7C81 - chains B and C of the 6 polymer chains in the assembly; structure by electron microscopy, 3.10 A resolution.

Chain B:
Protein: VP2
Source organism: Echovirus E30
Amino-acid sequence (261 residues; numbered 1 to 261; the number before each row is that of its first residue):
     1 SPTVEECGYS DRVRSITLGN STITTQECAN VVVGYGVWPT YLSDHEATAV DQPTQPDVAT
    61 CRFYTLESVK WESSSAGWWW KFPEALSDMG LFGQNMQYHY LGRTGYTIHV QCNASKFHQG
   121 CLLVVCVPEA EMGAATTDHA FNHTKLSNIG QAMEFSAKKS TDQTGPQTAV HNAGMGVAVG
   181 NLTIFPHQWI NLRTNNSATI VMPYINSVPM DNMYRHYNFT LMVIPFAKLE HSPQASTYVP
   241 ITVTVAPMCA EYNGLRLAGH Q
Not modelled in the structure: 1-10

Chain C:
Protein: VP3
Source organism: Echovirus E30
Amino-acid sequence (238 residues; each row starts with the number of its first residue):
     1 GLPTMNTPGS TQFLTSDDFQ SPSAMPQFDV TPEIQIPGQV RNLMEIAEVD SVVPVNNTEG
    61 HVNSMEAYRI PVRPQTSSGE QVFGFQLQPG HDSVLKHTLL GEILNYYANW SGSMKLTFMY
   121 CGAAMATGKF LIAYSPPGAG VPGSRRDAML GTHVIWDVGL QSSCVLCVPW ISQTNYRYVT
   181 SDAYTDAGYI TCWYQTSIVT PPDIPTTSTI LCFVSACNDF SVRLLRDTPF ITQQALFQ

How chain B and chain C interact:
Contacting residue pairs - 56 pairs, chain B then chain C:
  Arg12(B) - Leu160(C)
  Tyr35(B) - Gly38(C)
  Val37(B) - Pro37(C)  hydrophobic
  Glu46(B) - Ile34(C)
  Glu46(B) - Gln35(C)  hydrogen bond (side chain-backbone)
  Lys116(B) - Ala123(C)
  Lys116(B) - Ala124(C)  hydrogen bond (backbone-backbone)
  Lys116(B) - Met125(C)
  Phe117(B) - Pro202(C)
  Phe117(B) - Asp203(C)
  Phe117(B) - Ile204(C)  hydrophobic
  His118(B) - Ala123(C)
  Gln119(B) - Cys121(C)
  Gln119(B) - Gly122(C)
  Gln119(B) - Ala123(C)  hydrogen bond (side chain-backbone)
  Gln119(B) - Thr207(C)
  Cys121(B) - Met119(C)  hydrophobic
  Val170(B) - Met65(C)  hydrophobic
  His171(B) - Asn63(C)
  His171(B) - Ser64(C)
  Val179(B) - Met65(C)  hydrophobic
  Val179(B) - Tyr68(C)  hydrophobic
  Gly180(B) - Ser51(C)
  Gly180(B) - Val52(C)  hydrogen bond (backbone-backbone)
  Gly180(B) - Tyr68(C)  hydrogen bond (backbone-side chain)
  Asn181(B) - His97(C)  hydrogen bond (side chain-backbone)
  Asn181(B) - Thr98(C)
  Asn181(B) - Leu99(C)
  Thr183(B) - Val49(C)
  Thr183(B) - Asp50(C)  hydrogen bond (side chain-backbone)
  Thr183(B) - Ser51(C)
  Ile184(B) - Val49(C)  hydrophobic
  Ile184(B) - Leu99(C)  hydrophobic
  Trp189(B) - Phe213(C)  hydrophobic
  Asn191(B) - Met119(C)
  Asn191(B) - Tyr120(C)  hydrogen bond (side chain-backbone)
  Asn191(B) - Cys121(C)
  Arg193(B) - Tyr120(C)
  Arg193(B) - Gly122(C)
  Arg193(B) - Ala123(C)  hydrogen bond (side chain-backbone)
  Arg193(B) - Ala124(C)
  Arg193(B) - Ala126(C)  hydrogen bond (side chain-backbone)
  Arg193(B) - Val158(C)
  Arg193(B) - Gly159(C)  hydrogen bond (side chain-backbone)
  Ile205(B) - Pro37(C)  hydrophobic
  Asn206(B) - Ile36(C)
  Pro225(B) - Arg69(C)
  Phe226(B) - Val52(C)  hydrophobic
  Phe226(B) - Met65(C)  hydrophobic
  Phe226(B) - Arg69(C)  hydrogen bond (backbone-side chain)
  Ala227(B) - Thr209(C)
  Glu230(B) - Pro205(C)
  Glu230(B) - Thr207(C)
  His231(B) - Pro205(C)
  Ser232(B) - Asp203(C)
  Gln234(B) - Asp203(C)
Also at the interface, not in a pair above, chain B (38 interface residues in all): Gly120, Ala178, Thr194, Pro203, Tyr204, Ser207, Val208, Pro209, Ile224, Lys228
Also at the interface, not in a pair above, chain C (41 interface residues in all): Ile46, Val62, Ser162, Pro201, Ser208, Leu211

Summary:
38 residues of chain B face 41 of chain C across their interface; the contacts include 12 hydrogen bonds.
Among the polar pairs are Glu46(B)-Gln35(C), Gln119(B)-Ala123(C) and Gly180(B)-Tyr68(C).
Here chain B is VP2 and chain C is VP3, both from Echovirus E30. Entry 7C81 (E30 F-particle in complex with
6C5) was determined by electron microscopy, deposited together with 7CMK and 7C80.
